6LNW - chains B and C of the 3 polymer chains in the assembly; structure by X-ray diffraction, 2.90 A resolution.

# Chain B
Molecule: Accessory secretory protein Asp2
Organism: Streptococcus pneumoniae TIGR4
Reference sequence: A0A0H2URA6 (A0A0H2URA6_STRPN); residues 1-511 here = UniProt positions 1-511
Sequence (511 residues; row label = number of the first residue in the row):
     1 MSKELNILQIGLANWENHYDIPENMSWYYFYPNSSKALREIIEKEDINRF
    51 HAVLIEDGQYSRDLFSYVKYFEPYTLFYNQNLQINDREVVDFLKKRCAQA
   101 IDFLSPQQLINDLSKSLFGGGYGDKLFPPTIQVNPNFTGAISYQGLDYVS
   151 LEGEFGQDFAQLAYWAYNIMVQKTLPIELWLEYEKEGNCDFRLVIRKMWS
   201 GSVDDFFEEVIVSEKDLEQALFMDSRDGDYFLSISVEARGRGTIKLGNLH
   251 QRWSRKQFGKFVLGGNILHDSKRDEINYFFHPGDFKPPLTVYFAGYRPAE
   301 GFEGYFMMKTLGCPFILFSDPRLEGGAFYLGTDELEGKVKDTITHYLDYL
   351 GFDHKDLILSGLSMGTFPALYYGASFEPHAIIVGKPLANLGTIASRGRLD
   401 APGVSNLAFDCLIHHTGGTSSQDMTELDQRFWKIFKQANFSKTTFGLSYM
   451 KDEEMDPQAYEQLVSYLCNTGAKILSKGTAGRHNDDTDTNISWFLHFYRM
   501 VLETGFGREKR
Not modelled in the structure: 1-124, 254-511

# Chain C
Molecule: Accessory secretory protein Asp3
Organism: Streptococcus pneumoniae TIGR4
Reference sequence: A0A0H2URJ0 (A0A0H2URJ0_STRPN); residues 1-146 here = UniProt positions 1-146
Sequence (154 residues; numbered 1 to 154; the number before each row is that of its first residue):
     1 MIITQRQSIHWGEVGGTYMYGTTVSYYPDKSVRLYNPLLPSGEILKTWFS
    51 SVNYQAARTQPQLPLLKRKQEYQLSLVFDCQPENGVYTKITFFDRYGDIL
   101 EKKVEKVKDFIFTYPEDSYTYRVSLLSAGFESLTFYHFSIKEIRSVLEHH
   151 HHHH
Not modelled in the structure: 1, 145-154
Differences from the reference sequence: expression tag (147-154)

# How chain B and chain C interact
Contacting residue pairs (23):
  Pro129(B) - Gly15(C)
  Gln132(B) - Glu13(C)
  Gln132(B) - Arg58(C)  hydrogen bond (side chain-backbone)
  Ile141(B) - Ser25(C)
  Ile141(B) - Tyr26(C)  hydrogen bond (backbone-backbone)
  Ser142(B) - Val24(C)
  Ser142(B) - Ser25(C)  hydrogen bond
  Tyr143(B) - Val14(C)  hydrophobic
  Tyr143(B) - Thr22(C)
  Tyr143(B) - Thr23(C)
  Tyr143(B) - Val24(C)  hydrogen bond (backbone-backbone)
  Tyr143(B) - Tyr26(C)  hydrophobic
  Gln144(B) - Thr22(C)
  Gln144(B) - Thr23(C)
  Gly145(B) - Met19(C)
  Gly145(B) - Thr22(C)  hydrogen bond (backbone-backbone)
  Leu146(B) - Met19(C)  hydrophobic
  Leu146(B) - Tyr20(C)  hydrophobic
  Ala166(B) - Arg58(C)  hydrogen bond (backbone-side chain)
  Tyr167(B) - Ala56(C)  hydrogen bond (side chain-backbone)
  Tyr167(B) - Ala57(C)  hydrogen bond (side chain-backbone)
  Tyr167(B) - Arg58(C)
  Asn168(B) - Arg58(C)  hydrogen bond
Also at the interface, not in a pair above, chain C (14 interface residues in all): Gln55
From the paper, about this interface:
  - residue pairs: Ala166(B)-Arg58(C) (hydrogen bond), Tyr167(B)-Ala56(C) (hydrogen bond), Tyr167(B)-Ala57(C) (hydrogen bond), Asn168(B)-Arg58(C) (hydrogen bond)

# In short
The interface between chain B and chain C involves 11 residues on one side and 14 on the other; the contacts
include 9 hydrogen bonds. Polar contacts include Gln132(B)-Arg58(C), Ser142(B)-Ser25(C) and
Ala166(B)-Arg58(C). The authors report hydrogen bonds between Ala166(B) and Arg58(C), Tyr167(B) and Ala56(C)
and Tyr167(B) and Ala57(C) among others.
Here chain B is Accessory secretory protein Asp2 and chain C is Accessory secretory protein Asp3, both from
Streptococcus pneumoniae TIGR4. Entry 6LNW (Crystal structure of accessory secretory protein 1,2 and 3 in
Streptococcus pneumoniae) was determined by X-ray diffraction.
